PDB entry 3RKO | X-ray diffraction, 3.00 A resolution | chains N and K of the 6 polymer chains in the assembly

# Chain N
Protein: NADH-quinone oxidoreductase subunit N
From: Escherichia coli
Notes: EC 1.6.5.3
Reference sequence: C6E9S6 (C6E9S6_ECOBD); numbering as in UniProt (aligned over 1-485)
Sequence (485 residues; numbered 1 to 485; the number before each row is that of its first residue):
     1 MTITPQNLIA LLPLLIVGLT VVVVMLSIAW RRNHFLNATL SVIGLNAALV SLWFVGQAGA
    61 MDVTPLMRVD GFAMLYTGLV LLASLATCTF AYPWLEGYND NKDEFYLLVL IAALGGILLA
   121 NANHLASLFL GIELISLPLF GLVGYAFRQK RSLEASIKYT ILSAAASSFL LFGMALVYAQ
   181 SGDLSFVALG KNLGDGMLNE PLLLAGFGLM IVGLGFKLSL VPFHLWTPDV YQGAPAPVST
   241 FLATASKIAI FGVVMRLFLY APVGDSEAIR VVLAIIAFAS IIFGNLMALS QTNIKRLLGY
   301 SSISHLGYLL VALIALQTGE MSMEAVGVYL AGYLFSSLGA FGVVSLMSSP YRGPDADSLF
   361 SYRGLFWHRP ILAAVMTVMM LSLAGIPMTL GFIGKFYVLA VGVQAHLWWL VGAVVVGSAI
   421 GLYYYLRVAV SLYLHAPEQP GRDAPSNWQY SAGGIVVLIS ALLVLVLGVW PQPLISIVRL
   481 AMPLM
Not modelled in the structure: 192-198, 440-444
Ligand contacts:
  - eicosane (LFA), molecule 1: Ala-38, Thr-39, Val-42, Ile-43, Asn-46, Cys-88, Thr-89, Tyr-92, Gln-449
  - eicosane (LFA), molecule 2: Gly-71, Met-74, Leu-75, Gly-78, Leu-79, Leu-480, Ala-481
  - eicosane (LFA), molecule 3: Trp-408, Gly-412, Val-416

# Chain K
Protein: NADH-quinone oxidoreductase subunit K
From: Escherichia coli
Notes: EC 1.6.5.3
Reference sequence: C6E9S3 (C6E9S3_ECOBD); numbering as in UniProt (aligned over 1-100)
Sequence (100 residues; each row starts with the number of its first residue):
     1 MIPLQHGLIL AAILFVLGLT GLVIRRNLLF MLIGLEIMIN ASALAFVVAG SYWGQTDGQV
    61 MYILAISLAA AEASIGLALL LQLHRRRQNL NIDSVSEMRG

# How chain N and chain K interact
Contacting residue pairs - 68 pairs, chain N then chain K:
  Ala-126(N) / Met-61(K)  hydrophobic
  Phe-129(N) / Leu-68(K)  hydrophobic
  Leu-130(N) / Leu-64(K)  hydrophobic
  Glu-133(N) / Leu-68(K)
  Leu-137(N) / Ala-71(K)  hydrophobic
  Phe-140(N) / Ile-75(K)  hydrophobic
  Phe-147(N) / Gln-82(K)
  Phe-147(N) / Arg-86(K)  hydrogen bond (backbone-side chain)
  Arg-148(N) / Arg-85(K)
  Arg-148(N) / Arg-86(K)  hydrogen bond (backbone-side chain)
  Lys-150(N) / Arg-86(K)
  Lys-150(N) / Ser-94(K)
  Lys-150(N) / Val-95(K)
  Lys-150(N) / Glu-97(K)
  Arg-151(N) / Glu-97(K)  salt bridge
  Arg-151(N) / Met-98(K)
  Leu-153(N) / Gln-82(K)
  Leu-153(N) / Leu-83(K)  hydrophobic
  Glu-154(N) / Val-95(K)
  Glu-154(N) / Ser-96(K)  hydrogen bond (side chain-backbone)
  Glu-154(N) / Glu-97(K)  hydrogen bond (side chain-backbone)
  Glu-154(N) / Met-98(K)  hydrogen bond (side chain-backbone)
  Ala-155(N) / Met-98(K)  hydrophobic
  Ile-157(N) / Leu-28(K)  hydrophobic
  Ile-157(N) / Leu-83(K)  hydrophobic
  Thr-160(N) / Leu-79(K)
  Ile-161(N) / Met-31(K)  hydrophobic
  Ile-161(N) / Leu-35(K)
  Ala-164(N) / Leu-35(K)  hydrophobic
  Ala-164(N) / Glu-72(K)
  Ala-165(N) / Leu-35(K)
  Ser-168(N) / Phe-15(K)
  Ser-168(N) / Met-38(K)
  Ser-168(N) / Ile-39(K)
  Phe-169(N) / Phe-15(K)  hydrophobic
  Leu-171(N) / Ser-42(K)
  Leu-171(N) / Ala-65(K)  hydrophobic
  Phe-172(N) / Ala-11(K)  hydrophobic
  Phe-172(N) / Ala-12(K)  hydrophobic
  Phe-172(N) / Phe-15(K)  hydrophobic
  Phe-172(N) / Ser-42(K)
  Phe-172(N) / Ala-45(K)  hydrophobic
  Ala-175(N) / Ser-42(K)
  Ala-175(N) / Ala-45(K)  hydrophobic
  Ala-175(N) / Phe-46(K)  hydrophobic
  Leu-176(N) / Leu-8(K)  hydrophobic
  Tyr-178(N) / Ala-49(K)  hydrophobic
  Tyr-178(N) / Gly-50(K)
  Tyr-178(N) / Gln-55(K)
  Tyr-178(N) / Asp-57(K)
  Tyr-178(N) / Gly-58(K)  hydrogen bond (side chain-backbone)
  Ala-179(N) / Leu-8(K)  hydrophobic
  Ala-179(N) / Ala-49(K)  hydrophobic
  Ala-179(N) / Tyr-52(K)
  Ala-179(N) / Trp-53(K)  hydrogen bond (backbone-side chain)
  Gln-180(N) / Trp-53(K)
  Gly-182(N) / Trp-53(K)
  Leu-184(N) / Phe-46(K)  hydrophobic
  Leu-184(N) / Asp-57(K)
  Leu-184(N) / Met-61(K)  hydrophobic
  Leu-202(N) / Leu-8(K)  hydrophobic
  Asp-229(N) / Met-98(K)
  Gln-232(N) / Met-98(K)  hydrogen bond
  Gly-233(N) / Met-98(K)  hydrogen bond (backbone-side chain)
  Gln-291(N) / Gly-100(K)  hydrogen bond (side chain-backbone)
  Arg-296(N) / Arg-99(K)  hydrogen bond (side chain-backbone)
  Arg-296(N) / Gly-100(K)  hydrogen bond (side chain-backbone)
  Tyr-300(N) / Gly-100(K)
Interface residues without a listed pair, chain N (44 interface residues in all): His-124, Gly-141, Gln-149, Ser-156, Lys-158, Ser-167, Met-174, Ser-181
Interface residues without a listed pair, chain K (44 interface residues in all): Leu-4, Leu-19, Leu-22, Ala-41, Ala-43, Ile-92

# In short
The chain N/chain K interface involves 44 residues from each chain; the contacts include 12 hydrogen bonds and
1 salt bridge. Polar contacts include Arg-151(N)/Glu-97(K), Phe-147(N)/Arg-86(K) and Arg-148(N)/Arg-86(K).
Ligands of chain N: 3 copies of eicosane.
Chain N is NADH-quinone oxidoreductase subunit N and chain K is NADH-quinone oxidoreductase subunit K, both
from Escherichia coli; the structure, Crystal structure of the membrane domain of respiratory complex I from
E. coli at 3.0 angstrom ..., was determined by X-ray diffraction.
